Entry 8FNF (electron microscopy, 3.50 A resolution); this record covers chains g and 5 of the 8 polymer chains in the assembly.

Chain g:
Molecule: gRNA
Organism: Trypanosoma brucei
Sequence (16 nucleotides; row label = number of the first residue in the row; numbers below 1 keep their minus sign (U-16 is residue -16)):
   -16 UUUUUUUAAA UAAUUU

Chain 5:
Molecule: Mitochondrial RNA binding protein
Organism: Trypanosoma brucei
UniProtKB: Q389F5 (Q389F5_TRYB2); residues 1-310 here = UniProt positions 1-310
Sequence (310 residues; each row starts with the number of its first residue):
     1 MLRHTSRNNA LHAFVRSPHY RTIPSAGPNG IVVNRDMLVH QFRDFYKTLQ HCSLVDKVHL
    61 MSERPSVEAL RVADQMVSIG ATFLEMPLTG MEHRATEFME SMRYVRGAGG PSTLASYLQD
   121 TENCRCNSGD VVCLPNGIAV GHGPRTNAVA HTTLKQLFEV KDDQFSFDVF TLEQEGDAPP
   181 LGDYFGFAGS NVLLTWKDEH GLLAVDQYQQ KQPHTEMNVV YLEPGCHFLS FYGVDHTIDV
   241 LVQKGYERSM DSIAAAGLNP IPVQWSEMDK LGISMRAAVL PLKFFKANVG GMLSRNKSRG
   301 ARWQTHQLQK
Unresolved in the structure: 1-10, 308-310

How chain g and chain 5 interact:
Contacting residue pairs (9):
  U-16(g) - Asp36(5)  sugar contact
  U-15(g) - Tyr20(5)  sugar contact
  U-14(g) - Arg21(5)  sugar contact
  U-13(g) - His19(5)  hydrogen bond to the base
  U-13(g) - Arg21(5)  salt bridge to the phosphate
  U-12(g) - His19(5)  base contact
  U-12(g) - Arg21(5)  base contact
  U-11(g) - Arg64(5)  base contact
  U-11(g) - Pro65(5)  base contact
Other interface residues (no listed pair), chain 5 (7 interface residues in all): Glu63

Overview:
The interface between chain g and chain 5 involves 6 residues on one side and 7 on the other; the contacts
include 1 hydrogen bond and 1 salt bridge. Among the polar pairs are U-13(g)-His19(5) and U-13(g)-Arg21(5).
Chain g is gRNA and chain 5 is Mitochondrial RNA binding protein, both from Trypanosoma brucei; the structure,
Cryo-EM structure of RNase-untreated RESC-C in trypanosomal RNA editing, was determined by electron
microscopy, deposited together with 8FN4, 8FN6, 8FNC, 8FNI and 8FNK.
